Entry 6JKK (X-ray diffraction, 1.85 A resolution); this record covers chain A.

== Chain A ==
Protein: Mitotic checkpoint control protein kinase BUB1
Source organism: Drosophila melanogaster
Notes: fragment: Protein kinase domain
UniProtKB: O76755 (O76755_DROME); residues 1127-1460 here correspond to UniProt positions 1128-1461 (UniProt number = residue number + 1)
Chain sequence (341 residues; row label = number of the first residue in the row):
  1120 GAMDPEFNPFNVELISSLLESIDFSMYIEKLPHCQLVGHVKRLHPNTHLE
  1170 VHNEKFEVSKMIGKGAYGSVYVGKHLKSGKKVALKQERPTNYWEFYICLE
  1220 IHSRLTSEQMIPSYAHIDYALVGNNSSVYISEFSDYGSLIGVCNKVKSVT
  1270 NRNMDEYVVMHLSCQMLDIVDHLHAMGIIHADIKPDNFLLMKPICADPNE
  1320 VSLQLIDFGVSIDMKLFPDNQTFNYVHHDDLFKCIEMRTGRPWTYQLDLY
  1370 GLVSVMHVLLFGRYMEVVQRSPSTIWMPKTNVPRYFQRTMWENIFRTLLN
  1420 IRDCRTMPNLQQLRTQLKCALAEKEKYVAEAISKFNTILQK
Not modelled in the structure: 1120-1125, 1460
Sequence notes: expression tag (1120-1126)
From the paper describing this entry:
  - contacts within the chain: Lys-1204/Glu-1213 (hydrogen bond)
  - mutagenesis - F1129A, I1134A/S1135A: unchanged catalytic activity

== Summary ==
From the paper: F1129A and I1134A/S1135A leave catalytic activity unchanged; contacts within the chain
involving Lys-1204 and Glu-1213.
Chain A is Mitotic checkpoint control protein kinase BUB1 (Drosophila melanogaster); the structure, Crystal
structure of BubR1 kinase domain, was determined by X-ray diffraction (same publication as 6JKM).
